PDB entry 5VZ6 | X-ray diffraction, 2.60 A resolution | chains A and B

# Chain A
Molecule: HIV Reverse Transcriptase
Source organism: Human immunodeficiency virus type 1
Notes: EC 2.7.7.49, 2.7.7.7, 3.1.26.13, 3.1.13.2
UniProt: P04585 (POL_HV1H2); residues -2 to 560 here correspond to UniProt positions 585-1147 (UniProt number = residue number + 587)
Sequence (563 residues; numbered -2 to 560; the number before each row is that of its first residue; numbers below 1 keep their minus sign (Met-2 is residue -2)):
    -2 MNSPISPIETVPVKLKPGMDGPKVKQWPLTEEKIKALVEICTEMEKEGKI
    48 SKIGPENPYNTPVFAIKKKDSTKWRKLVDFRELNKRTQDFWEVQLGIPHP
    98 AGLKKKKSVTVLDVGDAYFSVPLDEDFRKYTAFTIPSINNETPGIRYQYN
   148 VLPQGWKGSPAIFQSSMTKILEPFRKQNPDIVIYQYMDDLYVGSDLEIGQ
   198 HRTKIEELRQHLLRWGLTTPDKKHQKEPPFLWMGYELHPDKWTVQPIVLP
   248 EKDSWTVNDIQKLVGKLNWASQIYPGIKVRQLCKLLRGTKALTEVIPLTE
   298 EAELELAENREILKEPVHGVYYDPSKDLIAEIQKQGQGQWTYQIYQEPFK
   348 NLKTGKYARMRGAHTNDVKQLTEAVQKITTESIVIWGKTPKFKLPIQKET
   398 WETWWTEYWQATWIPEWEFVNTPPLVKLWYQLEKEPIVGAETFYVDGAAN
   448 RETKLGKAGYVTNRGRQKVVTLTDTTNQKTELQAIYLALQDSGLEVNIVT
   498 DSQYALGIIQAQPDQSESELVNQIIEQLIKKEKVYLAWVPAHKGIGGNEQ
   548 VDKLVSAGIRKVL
Disordered / not traced: -2 to -1, 65-68, 558-560
Sequence notes: conflict Met-2 (Leu585 in P04585), Ser0 (Phe587 in P04585)
Small-molecule neighbours: 9TV (3-(pyrimidin-2-yl)-N-[3-(5,6,7,8-tetrahydronaphthalen-2-yl)-1H-pyrazol-5-yl]propanamide): Pro95, Leu100, Val108, Tyr181, Tyr183, Asp186, Tyr188, Lys223, Pro226, Phe227, Leu228, Trp229, Leu234
Swiss-Prot annotation at these positions:
  - region: Phe227 to His235 (RT 'primer grip')
  - motif: Trp398 to Trp414 (Tryptophan repeat motif)
  - binding site (Mg(2+)): Asp110, Asp185, Asp186, Asp443, Glu478, Asp498, Asp549
  - site: Trp401 (Essential for RT p66/p51 heterodimerization), Trp414 (Essential for RT p66/p51 heterodimerization), Phe440, Tyr441 (Cleavage), Leu560 (Cleavage)

# Chain B
Molecule: HIV Reverse Transcriptase
Source organism: Human immunodeficiency virus type 1
Notes: EC 2.7.7.49, 2.7.7.7, 3.1.26.13, 3.1.13.2
UniProt: P04585 (POL_HV1H2); residues -2 to 440 here correspond to UniProt positions 585-1027 (UniProt number = residue number + 587)
Sequence (443 residues; each row starts with the number of its first residue; numbers below 1 keep their minus sign (Met-2 is residue -2)):
    -2 MNSPISPIETVPVKLKPGMDGPKVKQWPLTEEKIKALVEICTEMEKEGKI
    48 SKIGPENPYNTPVFAIKKKDSTKWRKLVDFRELNKRTQDFWEVQLGIPHP
    98 AGLKKKKSVTVLDVGDAYFSVPLDEDFRKYTAFTIPSINNETPGIRYQYN
   148 VLPQGWKGSPAIFQSSMTKILEPFRKQNPDIVIYQYMDDLYVGSDLEIGQ
   198 HRTKIEELRQHLLRWGLTTPDKKHQKEPPFLWMGYELHPDKWTVQPIVLP
   248 EKDSWTVNDIQKLVGKLNWASQIYPGIKVRQLCKLLRGTKALTEVIPLTE
   298 EAELELAENREILKEPVHGVYYDPSKDLIAEIQKQGQGQWTYQIYQEPFK
   348 NLKTGKYARMRGAHTNDVKQLTEAVQKITTESIVIWGKTPKFKLPIQKET
   398 WETWWTEYWQATWIPEWEFVNTPPLVKLWYQLEKEPIVGAETF
Disordered / not traced: -2 to 5, 65-68, 216-230, 357-360, 429-440
Sequence notes: conflict Met-2 (Leu585 in P04585), Ser0 (Phe587 in P04585)
Swiss-Prot annotation at these positions:
  - region: Phe227 to His235 (RT 'primer grip')
  - motif: Trp398 to Trp414 (Tryptophan repeat motif)
  - binding site (Mg(2+)): Asp110, Asp185, Asp186
  - site: Trp401 (Essential for RT p66/p51 heterodimerization), Trp414 (Essential for RT p66/p51 heterodimerization), Phe440 (Cleavage)

# Chain A / chain B interface
Contacting residue pairs (114):
  Val8(A) - Glu53(B)
  Pro9(A) - Glu53(B)
  Gln85(A) - Glu53(B)  hydrogen bond (side chain-backbone)
  Asp86(A) - Lys20(B)  salt bridge
  Asp86(A) - Pro55(B)
  Phe87(A) - Pro52(B)
  Phe87(A) - Pro55(B)
  Trp88(A) - Pro52(B)  hydrogen bond (backbone-backbone)
  Trp88(A) - Asn54(B)
  Trp88(A) - Pro55(B)
  Trp88(A) - Asn57(B)
  Trp88(A) - Thr131(B)
  Trp88(A) - Arg143(B)
  Gln91(A) - Asn137(B)
  Gln91(A) - Thr139(B)  hydrogen bond (side chain-backbone)
  Gln91(A) - Pro140(B)
  Leu92(A) - Lys22(B)
  Leu92(A) - Gln23(B)
  Leu92(A) - Asn137(B)
  Gly93(A) - Asn137(B)  hydrogen bond (backbone-side chain)
  Ile94(A) - Asn137(B)
  Pro95(A) - Asn136(B)
  Pro95(A) - Asn137(B)
  His96(A) - Asn136(B)  hydrogen bond (backbone-side chain)
  Gly99(A) - Asn136(B)
  Leu100(A) - Asn136(B)
  Ala158(A) - Pro52(B)
  Ser162(A) - Pro52(B)
  Thr165(A) - Pro140(B)
  Arg172(A) - Thr139(B)
  Ile180(A) - Thr139(B)
  Tyr181(A) - Glu138(B)  hydrogen bond
  Gln182(A) - Glu138(B)  hydrogen bond (backbone-backbone)
  Gln182(A) - Pro140(B)
  Arg356(A) - Gln394(B)
  Arg358(A) - Gln394(B)
  Arg358(A) - Glu396(B)  salt bridge
  Glu370(A) - Gln394(B)
  Gln373(A) - Glu396(B)
  Gln373(A) - Thr397(B)
  Gln373(A) - Thr400(B)  hydrogen bond
  Gln373(A) - Trp401(B)  hydrogen bond
  Thr376(A) - Trp401(B)
  Thr377(A) - Thr400(B)
  Ile380(A) - Pro25(B)  hydrophobic
  Ile380(A) - Leu26(B)
  Ile380(A) - Thr400(B)
  Val381(A) - Pro25(B)  hydrophobic
  Val381(A) - Asn136(B)  hydrogen bond (backbone-backbone)
  Ile382(A) - Ile135(B)
  Ile382(A) - Asn136(B)
  Trp383(A) - Ile135(B)
  Gly384(A) - Thr27(B)
  Gly384(A) - Glu28(B)  hydrogen bond (backbone-backbone)
  Gly384(A) - Ile135(B)
  Thr386(A) - Trp401(B)
  Trp402(A) - Lys331(B)  hydrogen bond (backbone-side chain)
  Trp402(A) - Asp364(B)
  Tyr405(A) - Lys331(B)  hydrogen bond (backbone-side chain)
  Trp406(A) - Lys331(B)
  Trp406(A) - Pro392(B)  hydrophobic
  Trp406(A) - Val417(B)
  Trp406(A) - Asn418(B)
  Trp406(A) - Thr419(B)
  Gln407(A) - Lys331(B)  hydrogen bond (backbone-side chain)
  Gln407(A) - Asp364(B)
  Gln407(A) - Pro392(B)
  Gln407(A) - Ile393(B)
  Gln407(A) - Gln394(B)
  Ala408(A) - Asp364(B)
  Ala408(A) - Pro392(B)  hydrogen bond (backbone-backbone)
  Ala408(A) - Ile393(B)
  Thr409(A) - Asp364(B)  hydrogen bond (backbone-side chain)
  Trp410(A) - Asn363(B)
  Trp410(A) - Val365(B)  hydrophobic
  Trp410(A) - Trp401(B)
  Pro412(A) - Trp401(B)  hydrophobic
  Pro433(A) - Asn255(B)
  Pro433(A) - Leu289(B)  hydrophobic
  Pro433(A) - Thr290(B)
  Ile434(A) - Thr290(B)
  Val435(A) - Thr290(B)
  Thr439(A) - Ala288(B)
  Thr439(A) - Leu289(B)
  Tyr441(A) - Val254(B)
  Tyr441(A) - Gln258(B)  hydrogen bond
  Tyr441(A) - Lys287(B)  hydrogen bond (side chain-backbone)
  Val458(A) - Thr286(B)
  Thr459(A) - Thr286(B)  hydrogen bond (backbone-side chain)
  Asn460(A) - Thr286(B)
  Asn460(A) - Ala288(B)
  Asn494(A) - Leu289(B)
  Gln500(A) - Pro420(B)
  Gln500(A) - Pro421(B)
  Gln500(A) - Leu422(B)
  Leu503(A) - Pro421(B)  hydrophobic
  Leu503(A) - Leu422(B)  hydrophobic
  Gln507(A) - Pro421(B)
  Tyr532(A) - Asn255(B)  hydrogen bond
  Tyr532(A) - Leu289(B)  hydrophobic
  Trp535(A) - Leu422(B)  hydrophobic
  Trp535(A) - Trp426(B)  hydrophobic
  Val536(A) - Gln258(B)
  Pro537(A) - Gly262(B)
  Pro537(A) - Asn265(B)
  Lys540(A) - Asn265(B)
  Lys540(A) - Cys280(B)  hydrogen bond (backbone-side chain)
  Gly541(A) - Cys280(B)
  Gly543(A) - Leu283(B)  hydrogen bond (backbone-backbone)
  Gly543(A) - Gly285(B)
  Gly544(A) - Gly285(B)  hydrogen bond (backbone-backbone)
  Gly544(A) - Thr286(B)
  Gln547(A) - Gly285(B)
  Gln547(A) - Thr286(B)
Also at the interface, not in a pair above, chain A (70 interface residues in all): Ile159, Thr403, Glu404, Glu432, Val496, Gly504, Ala534, Ile542
Also at the interface, not in a pair above, chain B (60 interface residues in all): Tyr56, Gly141, Val261, Arg284, Gly333, Trp337, Leu368, Tyr405, Lys424

# Summary
Chain A and chain B form an interface of 70 and 60 residues respectively; the contacts include 23 hydrogen
bonds and 2 salt bridges. Polar contacts include Asp86(A)-Lys20(B), Arg358(A)-Glu396(B) and Gln85(A)-Glu53(B).
Bound to chain A: compound 9TV.
Here chain A is HIV Reverse Transcriptase and chain B is HIV Reverse Transcriptase, both from Human
immunodeficiency virus type 1. Entry 5VZ6 (HIV Reverse Transcriptase complexed with
(E)-3-(pyrimidin-2-yl)-N-(5-(5,6,7,8-tetrahydronaphthalen-2-yl)-1H-pyrazol-3-yl)acrylamide) was determined by
X-ray diffraction.
